PDB entry 7TY0 | electron microscopy, 3.50 A resolution | chains N and D of the 8 polymer chains in the assembly

== Chain N ==
Protein: nAH Fab light chain
Source organism: Mus sp
Notes: antibody fragment or engineered binder
Amino-acid sequence (218 residues; row label = number of the first residue in the row):
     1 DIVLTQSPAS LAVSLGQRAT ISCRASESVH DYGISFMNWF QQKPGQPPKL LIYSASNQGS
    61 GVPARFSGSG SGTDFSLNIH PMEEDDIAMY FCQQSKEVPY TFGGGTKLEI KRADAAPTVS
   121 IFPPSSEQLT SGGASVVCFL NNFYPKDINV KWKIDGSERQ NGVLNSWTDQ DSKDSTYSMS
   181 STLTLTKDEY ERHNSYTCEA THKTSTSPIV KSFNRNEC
Disordered / not traced: 1, 9, 14, 103-104, 111-218
Disulfides: C23-C92

== Chain D ==
Protein: Glycoprotein G
Source organism: Nipah henipavirus
Notes: fragment: Ectodomain
Reference sequence: Q9IH62 (GLYCP_NIPAV); residues 70-601 here = UniProt positions 70-601
Amino-acid sequence (539 residues; numbered 64 to 602; the number before each row is that of its first residue):
    64 HHHHHHIQNY TRSTDNQAVI KDALQGIQQQ IKGLADKIGT EIGPKVSLID TSSTITIPAN
   124 IGLLGSKISQ STASINENVN EKCKFTLPPL KIHECNISCP NPLPFREYRP QTEGVSNLVG
   184 LPNNICLQKT SNQILKPKLI SYTLPVVGQS GTCITDPLLA MDEGYFAYSH LERIGSCSRG
   244 VSKQRIIGVG EVLDRGDEVP SLFMTNVWTP PNPNTVYHCS AVYNNEFYYV LCAVSTVGDP
   304 ILNSTYWSGS LMMTRLAVKP KSNGGGYNQH QLALRSIEKG RYDKVMPYGP SGIKQGDTLY
   364 FPAVGFLVRT EFKYNDSNCP ITKCQYSKPE NCRLSMGIRP NSHYILRSGL LKYNLSDGEN
   424 PKVVFIEISD QRLSIGSPSK IYDSLGQPVF YQASFSWDTM IKFGDVLTVN PLVVNWRNNT
   484 VISRPGQSQC PRFNTCPEIC WEGVYNDAFL IDRINWISAG VFLDSNQTAE NPVFTVFKDN
   544 EILYRAQLAS EDTNAQKTIT NCFLLKNKIW CISLVEIYDT GDNVIRPKLF AVKIPEQCY
Disordered / not traced: 64-95, 164-176, 238-239, 421-423, 583-586
Differences from the reference sequence: expression tag (64-69, 602)
Disulfides: C189-C601, C216-C240, C282-C295, C382-C395, C387-C499, C493-C503, C565-C574
Covalently attached groups: N-acetylglucosamine (NAG) linked to N159, N306, N378, N417, N481; glycan linked to N529
Swiss-Prot annotation at these positions:
  - glycosylation (N-linked (GlcNAc...) asparagine): N72, N159, N306, N378, N417, N481, N529
  - natural variant: R248 (R248K: In strain: Isolate NiV/KHM/CSUR38), T272 (T272A: In strain: Isolate NiV/MY/99/VRI-0626), G327 (G327D: In strain: Isolate NiV/KHM/CSUR38), I408 (I408V: In strain: Isolate NiV/KHM/CSUR38), V426 (V426I: In strain: Isolate NiV/KHM/CSUR38), L470 (L470Q: In strain: Isolate NiV/KHM/CSUR38), N478 (N478S: In strain: Isolate NiV/KHM/CSUR38), N481 (N481D: In strain: Isolate NiV/KHM/CSUR38)
From the paper describing this entry:
  - post-translational modification sites: N159

== Interface between chain N and chain D ==
Residue-residue contacts (19):
  Y32(N) - L184(D)  hydrophobic
  Y32(N) - N570(D)
  G33(N) - N187(D)  hydrogen bond (backbone-side chain)
  I34(N) - L184(D)  hydrophobic
  I34(N) - P185(D)
  I34(N) - N186(D)
  Y53(N) - L190(D)
  Y53(N) - I517(D)  hydrophobic
  Y53(N) - N518(D)  hydrogen bond
  S54(N) - N187(D)
  A55(N) - N187(D)
  N57(N) - N187(D)  hydrogen bond
  N57(N) - I188(D)
  N57(N) - L190(D)
  Q58(N) - L190(D)
  Q58(N) - Q191(D)  hydrogen bond
  Q58(N) - N518(D)  hydrogen bond (backbone-side chain)
  G59(N) - N518(D)  hydrogen bond (backbone-side chain)
  S60(N) - N518(D)
Other interface residues (no listed pair), chain N (13 interface residues in all): S35, F36, L50
Other interface residues (no listed pair), chain D (11 interface residues in all): K571

== Summary ==
Chain N and chain D form an interface of 13 and 11 residues respectively; the contacts include 6 hydrogen
bonds. Among the polar pairs are G33(N)-N187(D), Y53(N)-N518(D) and N57(N)-N187(D). Covalently linked
N-acetylglucosamine: at N159(D), N306(D), N378(D), N417(D) and N481(D). The paper reports a modification site
at N159(D).
Here chain N is nAH Fab light chain (Mus sp) and chain D is Glycoprotein G (Nipah henipavirus). Entry 7TY0
(Nipah Virus attachment (G) glycoprotein ectodomain in complex with nAH1.3 neutralizing antibody Fab fragment
(local refinement ...) was determined by electron microscopy, deposited together with 7TXZ.
